2EXR - chain A; structure by X-ray diffraction, 1.70 A resolution.

== Chain A ==
Name: Cytokinin dehydrogenase 7
From: Arabidopsis thaliana
Notes: EC 1.5.99.12
UniProtKB: Q9FUJ1 (CKX7_ARATH); residue numbers follow UniProt; this construct covers 2-524
Sequence (524 residues; each row starts with the number of its first residue):
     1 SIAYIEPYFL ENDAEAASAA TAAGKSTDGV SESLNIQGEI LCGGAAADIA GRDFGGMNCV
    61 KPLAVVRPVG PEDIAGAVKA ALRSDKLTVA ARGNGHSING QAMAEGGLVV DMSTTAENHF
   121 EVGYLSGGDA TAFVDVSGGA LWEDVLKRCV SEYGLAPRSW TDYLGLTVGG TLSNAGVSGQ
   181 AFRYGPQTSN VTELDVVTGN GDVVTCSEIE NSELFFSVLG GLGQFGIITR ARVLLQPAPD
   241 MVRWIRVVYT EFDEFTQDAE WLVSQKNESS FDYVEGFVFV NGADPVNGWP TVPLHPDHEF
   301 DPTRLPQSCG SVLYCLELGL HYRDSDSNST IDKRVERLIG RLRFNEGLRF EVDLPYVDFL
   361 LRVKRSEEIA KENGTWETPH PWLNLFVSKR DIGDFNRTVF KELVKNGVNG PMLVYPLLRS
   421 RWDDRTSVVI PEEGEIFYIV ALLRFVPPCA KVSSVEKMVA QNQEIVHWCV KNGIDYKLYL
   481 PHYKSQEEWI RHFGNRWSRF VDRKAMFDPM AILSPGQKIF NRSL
Not modelled in the structure: 1-33
Sequence notes: cloning artifact (1); modified residue (57, 103, 112, 241, 412, 458, 506, 510)
Modified / non-standard residues: Mse57, Mse103, Mse112, Mse241, Mse412, Mse458, Mse506, Mse510 (selenomethionine; parent Met)
Curated features (UniProtKB/Swiss-Prot):
  - binding site (FAD): Ala91, Gly93, Asn94, Gly95, Ser97, Gln101, Asp162, Thr167, Ser173, Val177, Ile228, Tyr479, Ser514, Gln517
  - modified residue: His96 (Pros-8alpha-FAD histidine)
Covalently attached groups: flavin-adenine dinucleotide (FAD) linked to His96
Residues lining bound ligands: FAD (flavin-adenine dinucleotide): Phe54, Ala90, Ala91, Arg92, Gly93, Asn94, Gly95, Ser97, Gln101, Ala102, Mse112, Gly138, Thr161, Asp162, Tyr163, Leu166, Thr167, Gly169, Gly170, Thr171, Ser173, Asn174, Gly176, Val177, Leu222, Gly223, Gly226, Ile227, Ile228, Trp376, Trp382, Tyr479, Leu480, Ser514, Gln517

== Overview ==
Flavin-adenine dinucleotide is covalently linked to His96. Curated annotation (UniProt) lists 14 FAD-binding
residues.
Chain A is Cytokinin dehydrogenase 7 (Arabidopsis thaliana); the structure, X-Ray Structure of Cytokinin
Oxidase/Dehydrogenase (CKX) From Arabidopsis Thaliana AT5G21482, was determined by X-ray diffraction together
with 2Q4W from the same study.
